Entry 9H9O (X-ray diffraction, 2.12 A resolution); this record covers chain A.

== Chain A ==
Molecule: Isoform 4 of E3 ubiquitin-protein ligase NEDD4
Organism: Homo sapiens
Notes: EC 2.3.2.26
UniProt: P46934 (NEDD4_HUMAN), isoform P46934-4; residue numbers follow UniProt; this construct covers 519-893
Chain sequence (375 residues; numbered 519 to 893; the number before each row is that of its first residue):
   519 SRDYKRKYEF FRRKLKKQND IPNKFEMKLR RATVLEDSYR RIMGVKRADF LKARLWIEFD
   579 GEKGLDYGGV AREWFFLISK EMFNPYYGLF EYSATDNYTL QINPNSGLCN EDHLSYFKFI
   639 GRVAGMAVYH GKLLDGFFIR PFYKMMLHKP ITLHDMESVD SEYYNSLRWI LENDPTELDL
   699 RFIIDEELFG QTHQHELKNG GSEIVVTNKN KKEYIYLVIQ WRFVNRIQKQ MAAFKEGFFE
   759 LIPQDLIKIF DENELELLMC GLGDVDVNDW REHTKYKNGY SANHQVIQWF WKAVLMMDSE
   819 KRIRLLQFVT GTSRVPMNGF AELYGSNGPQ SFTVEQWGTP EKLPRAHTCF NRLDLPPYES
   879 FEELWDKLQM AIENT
Small-molecule neighbours: Norclomipramine (A1ITH): L553, E554, Y557, M600, Y605, L607, C627, N628, Y634, F637, I638
What the authors report for this chain:
  - binding site for Norclomipramine: L553, M600, Y605, L607, C627, N628, Y634, F637, I638
  - conformationally variable residues (side-chain flip): E554
  - mutagenesis - F707A: decreased catalytic activity
  - catalytic residues: C867 (citing earlier work)

== In short ==
Chain A binds Norclomipramine. The paper reports the catalytic residue C867; F707A reduces catalytic activity.
Chain A is Isoform 4 of E3 ubiquitin-protein ligase NEDD4 (Homo sapiens); the structure, Crystal structure of
NEDD4 HECT domain in complex with norclomipramine, was determined by X-ray diffraction (same publication as
9H9T).
